9OB3 - chains A and B; structure by X-ray diffraction, 1.98 A resolution.

[Chain A]
Molecule: Cyclin-dependent kinase 2
Source organism: Homo sapiens
Notes: EC 2.7.11.22
UniProt: P24941 (CDK2_HUMAN); residue numbers follow UniProt; this construct covers 1-298
Chain sequence (301 residues; numbered -2 to 298; the number before each row is that of its first residue; numbers below 1 keep their minus sign (Ser-2 is residue -2)):
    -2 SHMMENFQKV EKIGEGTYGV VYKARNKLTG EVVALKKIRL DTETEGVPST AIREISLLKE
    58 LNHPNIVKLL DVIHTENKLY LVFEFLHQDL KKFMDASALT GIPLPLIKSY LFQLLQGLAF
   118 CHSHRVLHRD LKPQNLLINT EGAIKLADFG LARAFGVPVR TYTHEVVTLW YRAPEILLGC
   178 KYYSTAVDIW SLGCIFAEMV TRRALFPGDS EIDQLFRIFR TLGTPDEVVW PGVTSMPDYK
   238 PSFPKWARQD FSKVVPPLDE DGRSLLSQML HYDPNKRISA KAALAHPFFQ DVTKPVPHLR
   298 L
Disordered / not traced: -2 to 0
Modified residues: Thr160 (phosphothreonine; TPO)
Construct notes: expression tag (-2 to 0)
Small-molecule neighbours: A1CAH ((1R,3R)-3-{3-[(pyrazine-2-carbonyl)amino]-1H-pyrazol-5-yl}cyclopentyl [(1S)-1-cyclopropylethyl]carbamate): Ile10, Gly11, Val18, Ala31, Lys33, Glu51, Val64, Phe80, Glu81, Phe82, Leu83, His84, Gln85, Asp86, Lys89, Gln131, Asn132, Leu134, Ala144, Asp145
Swiss-Prot annotation at these positions:
  - active site: Asp127 (Proton acceptor)
  - binding site (ATP): Ile10 to Val18, Lys33, Glu81 to Leu83, Asp86, Lys129 to Asn132, Asp145
  - binding site (Mg(2+)): Asn132, Asp145
  - site (CDK7 binding): Lys9, Lys88, Lys89, Leu166
  - modified residue: Met1 (N-acetylmethionine), Lys6 (N6-acetyllysine), Thr14 (Phosphothreonine), Tyr15 (Phosphotyrosine), Tyr19 (Phosphotyrosine), Thr160 (Phosphothreonine)
  - natural variant: Pro45 (P45L: In a glioblastoma multiforme sample)
  - mutagenesis: Lys9 (K9F: Reduced phosphorylation by CAK), Thr14 (T14A: 2-fold increase in activity), Tyr15 (Y15F: 2-fold increase in activity), Lys88 to Lys89 (Reduced phosphorylation by CAK), Thr160 (T160A: Abolishes activity), Leu166 (L166R: Reduced phosphorylation by CAK and reduced kinase activity)

[Chain B]
Molecule: G1/S-specific cyclin-E1
Source organism: Homo sapiens
UniProt: P24864 (CCNE1_HUMAN); residues 96-378 here = UniProt positions 96-378
Chain sequence (285 residues; row label = number of the first residue in the row):
    94 GSIIAPSRGS PLPVLSWANR EEVWKIMLNK EKTYLRDQHF LEQHPLLQPK MRAILLDWLM
   154 EVCEVYKLHR ETFYLAQDFF DRYMATQENV VKTLLQLIGI SSLFIAAKLE EIYPPKLHQF
   214 AYVTDGACSG DEILTMELMI MKALKWRLSP LTIVSWLNVY MQVAYLNDLH EVLLPQYPQQ
   274 IFIQIAELLD LCVLDVDCLE FPYGILAASA LYHFSSSELM QKVSGYQWCD IENCVKWMVP
   334 FAMVIRETGS SKLKHFRGVA DEDAHNIQTH RDSLDLLDKA RAKKA
Disordered / not traced: 94-101, 376-378
Construct notes: expression tag (94-95)
Swiss-Prot annotation at these positions:
  - modified residue: Ser103 (Phosphoserine)

[Interface between chain A and chain B]
Contacting residue pairs (64; chain A residue first):
  Leu37(A) with Leu231(B), hydrophobic
  Thr41(A) with Leu210(B)
  Glu42(A) with Phe197(B); Lys201(B), hydrogen bond (backbone-side chain); Lys209(B); Leu210(B), hydrogen bond (side chain-backbone)
  Gly43(A) with Leu227(B); Glu230(B)
  Val44(A) with Lys201(B), hydrogen bond (backbone-side chain); Glu230(B), hydrogen bond (backbone-side chain); Leu231(B), hydrophobic; Met234(B), hydrophobic
  Ser46(A) with Lys201(B)
  Ile49(A) with Lys201(B); Leu202(B), hydrophobic; Met234(B), hydrophobic; Leu241(B), hydrophobic
  Arg50(A) with Leu202(B), hydrogen bond (side chain-backbone)
  Ile52(A) with Trp239(B), hydrophobic
  Ser53(A) with Trp239(B); Ser242(B)
  Lys56(A) with Lys238(B); Trp239(B); Arg240(B)
  Glu57(A) with Lys123(B), salt bridge; Tyr127(B), hydrogen bond; Arg240(B)
  Val69(A) with Trp239(B)
  His71(A) with Leu231(B); Lys235(B)
  His119(A) with Trp110(B)
  Ser120(A) with Glu115(B); Val116(B); Ile119(B)
  His121(A) with Ile119(B)
  Arg122(A) with Leu244(B)
  Arg150(A) with Glu203(B), salt bridge
  Phe152(A) with Trp110(B), hydrophobic; Leu266(B), hydrophobic
  Gly153(A) with Leu266(B)
  Val154(A) with Asn251(B); Val252(B); Val265(B)
  Pro155(A) with Asn251(B), hydrogen bond (backbone-side chain); Gln255(B); Val265(B); Leu266(B); Pro268(B), hydrophobic
  Val156(A) with Leu266(B), hydrogen bond (backbone-backbone); Pro268(B)
  Arg157(A) with His162(B); Glu203(B), salt bridge; Asp356(B)
  Tyr159(A) with Ile205(B)
  Thr160(A) with Ile205(B)
  His161(A) with Tyr206(B)
  Lys178(A) with Glu355(B), salt bridge
  Tyr179(A) with Leu267(B), hydrophobic; Pro268(B)
  Ser181(A) with Leu266(B)
  Ser276(A) with Ser109(B), hydrogen bond (side chain-backbone); Trp110(B)
  Lys278(A) with Ala111(B); Asn112(B)
Other interface residues (no listed pair), chain A (37 interface residues in all): Leu76, Thr158, Thr182, Asn272
Other interface residues (no listed pair), chain B (45 interface residues in all): Met120, Ile198, Glu204, Pro208, Glu264, Tyr270, Asn359

[Overview]
37 residues of chain A and 45 residues of chain B are in contact; the contacts include 9 hydrogen bonds and 4
salt bridges. Polar pairs include Glu57(A)-Lys123(B), Arg150(A)-Glu203(B) and Arg157(A)-Glu203(B). Ligands of
chain A: compound A1CAH.
Here chain A is Cyclin-dependent kinase 2 and chain B is G1/S-specific cyclin-E1, both from Homo sapiens.
Entry 9OB3 (CDK2/CyclinE bound to compound 16 with P-loop in the EE conformation) was determined by X-ray
diffraction.
